Entry 6UU8 (X-ray diffraction, 4.40 A resolution (low resolution: residue-level contacts below are approximate; hydrogen-bond / salt-bridge calls are withheld)); this record covers chains CCC and 111 of the 9 polymer chains in the assembly.

Chain CCC:
Molecule: DNA-directed RNA polymerase subunit beta
Organism: Escherichia coli
Notes: EC 2.7.7.6
Reference sequence: P0A8V4 (RPOB_ECO57); residues 1-1342 here = UniProt positions 1-1342
Sequence (1342 residues; numbered 1 to 1342; the number before each row is that of its first residue):
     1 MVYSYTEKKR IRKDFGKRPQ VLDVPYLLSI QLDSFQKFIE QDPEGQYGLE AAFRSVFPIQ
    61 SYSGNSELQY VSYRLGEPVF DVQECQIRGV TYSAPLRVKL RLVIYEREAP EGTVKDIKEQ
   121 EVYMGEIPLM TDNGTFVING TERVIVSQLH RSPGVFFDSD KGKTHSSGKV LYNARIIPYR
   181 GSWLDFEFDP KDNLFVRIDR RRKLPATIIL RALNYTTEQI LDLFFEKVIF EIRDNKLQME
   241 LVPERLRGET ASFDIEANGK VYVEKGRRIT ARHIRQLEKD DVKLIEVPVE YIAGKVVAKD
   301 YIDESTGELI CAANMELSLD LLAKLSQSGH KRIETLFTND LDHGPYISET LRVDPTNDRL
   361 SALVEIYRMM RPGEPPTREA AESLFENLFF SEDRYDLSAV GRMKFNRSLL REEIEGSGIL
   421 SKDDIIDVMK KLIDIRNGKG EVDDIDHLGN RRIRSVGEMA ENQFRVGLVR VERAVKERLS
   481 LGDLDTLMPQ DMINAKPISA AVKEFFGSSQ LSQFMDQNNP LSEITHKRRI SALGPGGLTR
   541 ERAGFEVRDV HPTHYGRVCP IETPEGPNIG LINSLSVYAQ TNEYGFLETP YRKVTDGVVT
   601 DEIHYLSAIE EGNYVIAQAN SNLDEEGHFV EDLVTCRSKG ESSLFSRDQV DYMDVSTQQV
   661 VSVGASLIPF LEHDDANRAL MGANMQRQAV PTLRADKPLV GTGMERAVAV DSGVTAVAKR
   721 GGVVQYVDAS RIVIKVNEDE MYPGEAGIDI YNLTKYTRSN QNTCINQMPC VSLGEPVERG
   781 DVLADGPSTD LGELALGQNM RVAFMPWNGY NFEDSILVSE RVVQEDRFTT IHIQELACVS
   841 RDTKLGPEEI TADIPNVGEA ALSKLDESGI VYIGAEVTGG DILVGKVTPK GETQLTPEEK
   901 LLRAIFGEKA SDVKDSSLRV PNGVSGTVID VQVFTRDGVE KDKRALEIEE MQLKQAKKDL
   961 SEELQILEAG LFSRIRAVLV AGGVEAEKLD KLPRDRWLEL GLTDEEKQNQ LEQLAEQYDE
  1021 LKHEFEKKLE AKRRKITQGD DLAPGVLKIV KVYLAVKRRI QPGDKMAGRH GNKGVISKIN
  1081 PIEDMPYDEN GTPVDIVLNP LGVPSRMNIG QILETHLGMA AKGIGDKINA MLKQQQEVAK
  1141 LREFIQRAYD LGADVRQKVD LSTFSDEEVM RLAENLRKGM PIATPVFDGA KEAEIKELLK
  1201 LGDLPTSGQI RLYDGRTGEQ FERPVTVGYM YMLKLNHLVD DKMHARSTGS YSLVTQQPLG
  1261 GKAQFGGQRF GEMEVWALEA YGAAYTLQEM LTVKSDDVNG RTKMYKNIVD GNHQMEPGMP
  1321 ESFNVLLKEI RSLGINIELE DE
Disordered / not traced: 1
Curated features (UniProtKB/Swiss-Prot):
  - modified residue (N6-acetyllysine): Lys1022, Lys1200

Chain 111:
Molecule: Synthetic DNA 50-mer (promoter non-template strand)
Sequence (50 nucleotides; row label = number of the first residue in the row):
    10 ACCTTGACAT CCCACCTCAC GTATGCTATA ATGTGTGCAG TCTGACGCGG
Disordered / not traced: 10-24, 45-50

Chain CCC / chain 111 interface:
Contacting residue pairs (10):
  Arg151(CCC) - DA54(111)
  Gly181(CCC) - DG53(111)
  Trp183(CCC) - DA54(111)
  Asp199(CCC) - DG53(111)
  Arg200(CCC) - DA54(111)
  Arg371(CCC) - DG44(111)
  Glu374(CCC) - DT43(111)
  Glu374(CCC) - DG44(111)
  Glu541(CCC) - DC55(111)
  Arg542(CCC) - DA54(111)
Also at the interface, not in a pair above, chain CCC (11 interface residues in all): Arg175, Ser182

Summary:
11 residues of chain CCC face 5 of chain 111 across their interface.
Here chain CCC is DNA-directed RNA polymerase subunit beta (Escherichia coli) and chain 111 is Synthetic DNA
50-mer (promoter non-template strand). Entry 6UU8 (E. coli mutant sigma-S transcription initiation complex
with a 7-nt RNA ("Fresh" mutant crystal soaked with ...) was determined by X-ray diffraction, deposited
together with 6UTV, 6UTW, 6UTX, 6UTY, 6UTZ, 6UU0 and 11 further entries.
